PDB entry 8ETW | electron microscopy, 2.64 A resolution | chains Q and Y of the 10 polymer chains in the assembly

Chain Q:
Molecule: Chromatin-remodeling ATPase INO80
Organism: Saccharomyces cerevisiae S288C
Notes: EC 3.6.4.-
UniProt: P53115 (INO80_YEAST); residue numbers follow UniProt; this construct covers 948-1432
Amino-acid sequence (485 residues; each row starts with the number of its first residue):
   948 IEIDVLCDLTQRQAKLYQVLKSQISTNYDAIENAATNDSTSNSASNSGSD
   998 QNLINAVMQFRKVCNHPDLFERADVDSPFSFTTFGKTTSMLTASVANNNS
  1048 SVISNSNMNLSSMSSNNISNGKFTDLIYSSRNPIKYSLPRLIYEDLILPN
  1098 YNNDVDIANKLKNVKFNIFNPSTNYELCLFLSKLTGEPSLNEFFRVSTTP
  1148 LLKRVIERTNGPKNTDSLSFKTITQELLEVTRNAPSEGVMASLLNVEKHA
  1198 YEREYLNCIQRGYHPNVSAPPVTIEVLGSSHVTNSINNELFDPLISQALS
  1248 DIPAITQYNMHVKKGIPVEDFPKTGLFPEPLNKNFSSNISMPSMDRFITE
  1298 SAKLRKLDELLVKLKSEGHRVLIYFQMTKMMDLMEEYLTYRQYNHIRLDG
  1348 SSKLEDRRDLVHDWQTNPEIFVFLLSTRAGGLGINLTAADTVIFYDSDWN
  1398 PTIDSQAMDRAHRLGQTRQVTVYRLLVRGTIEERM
Disordered / not traced: 986-998, 1037-1068, 1346-1355, 1375-1381, 1409-1413

Chain Y:
Molecule: RuvB-like protein 2
Organism: Saccharomyces cerevisiae S288C
Notes: EC 3.6.4.12
UniProt: Q12464 (RUVB2_YEAST); residue numbers follow UniProt; this construct covers 15-471
Amino-acid sequence (457 residues; row label = number of the first residue in the row):
    15 KSLSLIAAHSHITGLGLDENLQPRPTSEGMVGQLQARRAAGVILKMVQNG
    65 TIAGRAVLVAGPPSTGKTALAMGVSQSLGKDVPFTAIAGSEIFSLELSKT
   115 EALTQAFRKSIGIKIKEETELIEGEVVEIQIDRSITGGHKQGKLTIKTTD
   165 METIYELGNKMIDGLTKEKVLAGDVISIDKASGKITKLGRSFARSRDYDA
   215 MGADTRFVQCPEGELQKRKTVVHTVSLHEIDVINSRTQGFLALFTGDTGE
   265 IRSEVRDQINTKVAEWKEEGKAEIVPGVLFIDEVHMLDIECFSFINRALE
   315 DEFAPIVMMATNRGVSKTRGTNYKSPHGLPLDLLDRSIIITTKSYNEQEI
   365 KTILSIRAQEEEVELSSDALDLLTKTGVETSLRYSSNLISVAQQIAMKRK
   415 NNTVEVEDVKRAYLLFLDSARSVKYVQENESQYIDDQGNVQISIAKSADP
   465 DAMDTTE
Disordered / not traced: 15, 461-471
Ligand contacts:
  - ADP (adenosine-5'-diphosphate), molecule 1: A22, H23, H25, I26, G43, M44, V45, Q47, P76, P77, S78, T79, G80, K81, T82, A83, Y359, I367, L396, R397
  - ADP, molecule 2: R311, E314, R350

Interface between chain Q and chain Y:
Pairs across the interface (53):
  V1111(Q) - A217(Y)
  F1116(Q) - F258(Y)  hydrophobic
  N1117(Q) - R220(Y)
  P1118(Q) - T200(Y)
  P1118(Q) - L202(Y)
  P1118(Q) - R220(Y)
  S1119(Q) - L202(Y)
  Y1122(Q) - L135(Y)
  Y1122(Q) - S191(Y)
  Y1122(Q) - T200(Y)
  L1124(Q) - F258(Y)  hydrophobic
  F1127(Q) - H237(Y)
  F1127(Q) - T238(Y)
  F1127(Q) - V239(Y)  hydrophobic
  F1127(Q) - E243(Y)
  S1129(Q) - K198(Y)
  K1130(Q) - I129(Y)
  K1130(Q) - E131(Y)
  K1130(Q) - H237(Y)
  L1131(Q) - V239(Y)  hydrophobic
  L1131(Q) - E243(Y)
  L1131(Q) - I247(Y)  hydrophobic
  T1132(Q) - I247(Y)
  E1134(Q) - K198(Y)
  P1135(Q) - G197(Y)
  P1135(Q) - K198(Y)
  P1135(Q) - I199(Y)  hydrogen bond (backbone-backbone)
  S1136(Q) - E182(Y)  hydrogen bond
  S1136(Q) - I199(Y)
  L1137(Q) - I199(Y)  hydrogen bond (backbone-backbone)
  L1137(Q) - T200(Y)
  N1138(Q) - E182(Y)
  N1138(Q) - T200(Y)  hydrogen bond
  N1138(Q) - K201(Y)  hydrogen bond (side chain-backbone)
  N1138(Q) - R220(Y)
  F1140(Q) - F254(Y)  hydrophobic
  R1142(Q) - K181(Y)
  R1142(Q) - E182(Y)  salt bridge
  V1143(Q) - Q252(Y)
  V1143(Q) - F254(Y)  hydrophobic
  R1151(Q) - Q252(Y)
  N1161(Q) - K198(Y)
  L1165(Q) - I129(Y)  hydrophobic
  L1165(Q) - V239(Y)  hydrophobic
  L1165(Q) - N248(Y)
  L1165(Q) - W280(Y)  hydrophobic
  S1166(Q) - N248(Y)
  F1167(Q) - N248(Y)
  F1167(Q) - K276(Y)
  F1167(Q) - W280(Y)  hydrophobic
  T1169(Q) - V269(Y)
  T1169(Q) - Q272(Y)
  I1170(Q) - Q272(Y)
Interface residues without a listed pair, chain Q (35 interface residues in all): K1107, I1115, L1126, L1128, F1141, R1155, D1163, S1164
Interface residues without a listed pair, chain Y (37 interface residues in all): G216, V222, V235, I244, T251, L255, L257, R266, I273, K285

In short:
Chain Q and chain Y form an interface of 35 and 37 residues respectively; the contacts include 5 hydrogen
bonds and 1 salt bridge. Polar contacts include R1142(Q)-E182(Y), S1136(Q)-E182(Y) and N1138(Q)-T200(Y). Bound
to chain Y: ADP.
Here chain Q is Chromatin-remodeling ATPase INO80 and chain Y is RuvB-like protein 2, both from Saccharomyces
cerevisiae S288C. Entry 8ETW (Class3 of INO80-Hexasome complex) was determined by electron microscopy (same
publication as 8ETS, 8ETT, 8ETU, 8ETV, 8EU9, 8EUE, 8EUF and 8EUJ).
